Entry 7CO5 (X-ray diffraction, 2.35 A resolution); this record covers chains A and B of the 12 polymer chains in the assembly.

== Chain A ==
Molecule: decapeptide SVRDELRWVF
Sequence (10 residues; each row starts with the number of its first residue):
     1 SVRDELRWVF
Disordered / not traced: 1-3

== Chain B ==
Molecule: AlgW protein
Organism: Pseudomonas aeruginosa (strain ATCC 15692 / DSM 22644 / CIP 104116 / JCM 14847 / LMG 12228 / 1C / PRS 101 / PAO1)
UniProt: Q9HVX1 (Q9HVX1_PSEAE); residues 1-377 here = UniProt positions 1-377
Sequence (377 residues; each row starts with the number of its first residue):
     1 MPKALRFLGW PVLVGVLLAL LIIQHNPELV GLPRQEVHVE QAPLLSRLQE GPVSYANAVS
    61 RAAPAVANLY TTKMVSKPSH PLFDDPMFRR FFGDNLPQQK RMESSLGSAV IMSAEGYLLT
   121 NNHVTAGADQ IIVALRDGRE TIAQLVGSDP ETDLAVLKID LKNLPAMTLG RSDGIRTGDV
   181 CLAIGNPFGV GQTVTMGIIS ATGRNQLGLN TYEDFIQTDA AINPGNSGGA LVDAAGNLIG
   241 INTAIFSKSG GSQGIGFAIP TKLALEVMQS IIEHGQVIRG WLGVEVKALT PELAESLGLG
   301 ETAGIVVAGV YRDGPAARGG LLPGDVILTI DKQEASDGRR SMNQVARTRP GQKISIVVLR
   361 NGQKVNLTAE VGLRPPP
Disordered / not traced: 1-52
What the authors report for this chain:
  - catalytic residues: His123, Asp153, Ser227 (proposed by the authors, not directly observed)
  - specificity-determining residues: Glu285
  - conformationally variable residues (side-chain flip): Lys73, Glu103, Ser105, Leu106, Trp281, Tyr311
  - binding site for decapeptide SVRDELRWVF (chain A): Trp281, Leu282, Val284, Glu285, Lys287, Met342, Arg374
  - mutagenesis - D149A, E151A, Y212A, E266A, R279A, W281A, L282A, V284A, R347A: decreased catalytic activity on peptide activator
  - mutagenesis - E285A, K287A: decreased catalytic activity on decapeptide
  - mutagenesis - M342A: abolished catalytic activity on peptide
  - mutagenesis - R374A: decreased catalytic activity on peptide
  - contacts within the chain: Asp149-Arg279, Glu151-Arg374, Tyr212-Met342 (hydrophobic contact), Glu266-Arg347 (salt bridge)
  - mutagenesis - T72A (4- to 8-fold), E103A/S104A/S105A: increased catalytic activity
  - mutagenesis - L106A: abolished catalytic activity
  - mutagenesis - L282A, V284A: decreased binding to decapeptide SVRDELRWVF (chain A)
  - mutagenesis - E285A, K287A: decreased binding to decapeptide

== How chain A and chain B interact ==
Pairs across the interface (24; chain A residue first):
  Glu5(A) with Lys287(B), salt bridge
  Leu6(A) with Lys287(B)
  Arg7(A) with Glu285(B), salt bridge; Val286(B); Lys287(B)
  Trp8(A) with Val284(B); Glu285(B); Val286(B), hydrogen bond (backbone-backbone); Gly338(B); Arg339(B); Met342(B)
  Val9(A) with Trp281(B), hydrophobic; Val284(B); Met342(B); Arg374(B), hydrogen bond (backbone-side chain)
  Phe10(A) with Trp281(B); Leu282(B), hydrogen bond (backbone-backbone); Gly283(B), hydrogen bond (backbone-backbone); Val284(B), hydrogen bond (backbone-backbone); Ile330(B), hydrophobic; Ser341(B); Met342(B), hydrophobic; Val345(B); Arg374(B)
Also at the interface, not in a pair above, chain B (17 interface residues in all): Gly280, Ala288, Ile305

== Overview ==
6 residues of chain A and 17 residues of chain B are in contact; the contacts include 5 hydrogen bonds and 2
salt bridges. Among the polar pairs are Glu5(A)-Lys287(B), Arg7(A)-Glu285(B) and Val9(A)-Arg374(B). The paper
reports catalytic residues His123(B), Asp153(B) and Ser227(B); D149A, E151A and Y212A of chain B, among
others, reduce catalytic activity on peptide activator; 16 substitutions were tested in all.
Here chain A is decapeptide SVRDELRWVF and chain B is AlgW protein (Pseudomonas aeruginosa (strain ATCC 15692
/ DSM 22644 / CIP 104116 / JCM 14847 / LMG 12228 / 1C / PRS 101 / PAO1)). Entry 7CO5 (HtrA-type protease AlgW
with decapeptide) was determined by X-ray diffraction (same publication as 7CO2, 7CO3 and 7CO7).
